8R84 - chains B and L of the 6 polymer chains in the assembly; structure by electron microscopy, 3.60 A resolution.

== Chain B (and L) ==
Protein: Ig-like domain-containing protein
Organism: Homo sapiens
Notes: chain L of this document is another copy of the same molecule, construct and numbering; everything in this record applies to it too
Reference sequence: A0A7N5JWI9 (A0A7N5JWI9_AILME); residues 229-576 here correspond to UniProt positions 106-453 (UniProt number = residue number - 123)
Sequence (361 residues; row label = number of the first residue in the row):
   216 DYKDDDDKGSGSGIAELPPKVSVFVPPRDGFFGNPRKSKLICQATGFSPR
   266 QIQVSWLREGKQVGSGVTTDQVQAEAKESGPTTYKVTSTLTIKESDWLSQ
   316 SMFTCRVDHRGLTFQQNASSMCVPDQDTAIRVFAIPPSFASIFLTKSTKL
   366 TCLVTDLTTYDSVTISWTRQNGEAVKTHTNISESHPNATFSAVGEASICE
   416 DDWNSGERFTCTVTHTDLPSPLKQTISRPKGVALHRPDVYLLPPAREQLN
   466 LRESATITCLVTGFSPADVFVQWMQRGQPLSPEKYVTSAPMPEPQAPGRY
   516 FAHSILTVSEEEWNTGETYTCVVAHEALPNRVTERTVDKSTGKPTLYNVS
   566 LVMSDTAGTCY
Not modelled in the structure: 216-447, 572-576 (chain L: 216-344)
Sequence notes: expression tag (216-228)
Disulfides: Cys-474/Cys-536

== Interface between chain B and chain L ==
Residue-residue contacts - 4 pairs, chain B then chain L:
  Arg-461(B) with Asp-570(L), salt bridge
  Asn-465(B) with Thr-571(L), hydrogen bond
  Val-564(B) with Met-568(L), hydrophobic
  Met-568(B) with Val-564(L), hydrophobic

== In short ==
The chain B/chain L interface involves 4 residues from each chain, with 1 hydrogen bond and 1 salt bridge.
Among the polar pairs are Arg-461(B)/Asp-570(L) and Asn-465(B)/Thr-571(L).
Both chains are Ig-like domain-containing protein (Homo sapiens). Entry 8R84 (pentameric IgMFc-AIM complex
focused refinement) was determined by electron microscopy together with 8R83 from the same study.
